PDB entry 6X1I | X-ray diffraction, 4.32 A resolution (low resolution: residue-level contacts below are approximate; hydrogen-bond / salt-bridge calls are withheld) | chains A and B

# Chain A
Molecule: Cob_adeno_trans domain-containing protein PH0671 fused to a coiled coil
From: Pyrococcus horikoshii (strain ATCC 700860 / DSM 12428 / JCM 9974 / NBRC 100139 / OT-3)
UniProt: O58404 (O58404_PYRHO); residue numbers follow UniProt; this construct covers 25-162
Chain sequence (172 residues; row label = number of the first residue in the row):
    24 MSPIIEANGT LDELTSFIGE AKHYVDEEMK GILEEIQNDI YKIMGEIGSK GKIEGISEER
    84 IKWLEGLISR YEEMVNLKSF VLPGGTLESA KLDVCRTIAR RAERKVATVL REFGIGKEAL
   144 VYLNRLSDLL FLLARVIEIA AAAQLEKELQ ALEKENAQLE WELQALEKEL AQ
Disordered / not traced: 24
Differences from the reference sequence: initiating methionine (24)

# Chain B
Molecule: SnoaL-like Protein fused to a coiled coil
From: Agrobacterium fabrum str. C58
UniProt: Q7D0S4 (Q7D0S4_AGRFC); residues 103-220 here correspond to UniProt positions 3-120 (UniProt number = residue number - 100)
Chain sequence (157 residues; numbered 70 to 226; the number before each row is that of its first residue):
    70 MAQLKKKLQA LKKKNAQLKW KLQALKKKLA QATQHLTIAQ TYLAAWNEED NERRRHLVGQ
   130 AWAENTRYVD PLMQGEGQQG IAAMIEAARQ KFPGYRFVLA GTPDGHGNFT RFSWRLISPD
   190 GDDVAGGTDV VSLNTEGRID NVVGFLDGAV SHHHHHH
Disordered / not traced: 70-71, 218-226
Differences from the reference sequence: expression tag (221-226)

# Interface between chain A and chain B
Residue-residue contacts (16):
  E171(A) with L77(B)
  L172(A) with L77(B)
  L175(A) with N84(B)
  E178(A) with N84(B)
  N179(A) with L80(B); K83(B); N84(B)
  L182(A) with N84(B)
  E183(A) with L87(B)
  L186(A) with L91(B)
  L189(A) with L94(B); K95(B); L98(B)
  E192(A) with L98(B)
  L193(A) with K97(B); L98(B)
Also at the interface, not in a pair above, chain A (14 interface residues in all): L168, E185, E190
Also at the interface, not in a pair above, chain B (14 interface residues in all): K81, K88, K90, A101

# Overview
Chain A and chain B each contribute 14 residues to their interface.
Chain A is Cob_adeno_trans domain-containing protein PH0671 fused to a coiled coil (Pyrococcus horikoshii
(strain ATCC 700860 / DSM 12428 / JCM 9974 / NBRC 100139 / OT-3)) and chain B is SnoaL-like Protein fused to a
coiled coil (Agrobacterium fabrum str. C58); the structure, Two-Component D3 Assembly Constructed by Fusing
Symmetric Oligomers to Coiled Coils, was determined by X-ray diffraction.
